PDB entry 9HMK | X-ray diffraction, 1.48 A resolution | chain AAA

== Chain AAA ==
Name: Lysozyme C
Organism: Gallus gallus
Notes: EC 3.2.1.17
Reference sequence: P00698 (LYSC_CHICK); residues 1-129 here correspond to UniProt positions 19-147 (UniProt number = residue number + 18)
Chain sequence (129 residues; numbered 1 to 129; the number before each row is that of its first residue):
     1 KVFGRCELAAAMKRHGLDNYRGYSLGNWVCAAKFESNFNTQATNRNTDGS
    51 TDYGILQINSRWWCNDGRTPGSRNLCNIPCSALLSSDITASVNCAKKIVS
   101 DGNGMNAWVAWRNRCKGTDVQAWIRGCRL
UniProt features mapped onto this chain:
  - active site: Glu35, Asp52
  - binding site (substrate): Asp101
Disulfides: Cys6-Cys127, Cys30-Cys115, Cys64-Cys80, Cys76-Cys94
Metal / ion sites: platinum (II) ion site 1 near Arg14 (its only coordinating residue here); platinum (II) ion site 2 near His15 (its only coordinating residue here)
What the authors report for this chain:
  - platinum (II) ion coordination: His15
  - binding site for platinum (II) ion: Lys33

== Summary ==
UniProt lists active-site residues Glu35 and Asp52 and substrate-binding residue Asp101. The paper reports a
binding site for platinum (II) ion at Lys33; platinum (II) ion coordination by His15.
Chain AAA is Lysozyme C (Gallus gallus); the structure, X-ray structure of the adduct formed upon reaction of
the diiodido analogue of picoplatin with lysozyme ..., was determined by X-ray diffraction (same publication
as 9HLK, 9HMQ, 9HN6 and 9HNB).
